Entry 8IBT (X-ray diffraction, 2.20 A resolution); this record covers chain A.

Chain A:
Molecule: Beta-galactosidase
From: Bifidobacterium longum subsp. infantis (strain ATCC 15697 / DSM 20088 / JCM 1222 / NCTC 11817 / S12)
Notes: EC 3.2.1.23
UniProtKB: B7GUD7 (B7GUD7_BIFLS); residues 1-691 here = UniProt positions 1-691
Amino-acid sequence (702 residues; numbered 1 to 702; the number before each row is that of its first residue):
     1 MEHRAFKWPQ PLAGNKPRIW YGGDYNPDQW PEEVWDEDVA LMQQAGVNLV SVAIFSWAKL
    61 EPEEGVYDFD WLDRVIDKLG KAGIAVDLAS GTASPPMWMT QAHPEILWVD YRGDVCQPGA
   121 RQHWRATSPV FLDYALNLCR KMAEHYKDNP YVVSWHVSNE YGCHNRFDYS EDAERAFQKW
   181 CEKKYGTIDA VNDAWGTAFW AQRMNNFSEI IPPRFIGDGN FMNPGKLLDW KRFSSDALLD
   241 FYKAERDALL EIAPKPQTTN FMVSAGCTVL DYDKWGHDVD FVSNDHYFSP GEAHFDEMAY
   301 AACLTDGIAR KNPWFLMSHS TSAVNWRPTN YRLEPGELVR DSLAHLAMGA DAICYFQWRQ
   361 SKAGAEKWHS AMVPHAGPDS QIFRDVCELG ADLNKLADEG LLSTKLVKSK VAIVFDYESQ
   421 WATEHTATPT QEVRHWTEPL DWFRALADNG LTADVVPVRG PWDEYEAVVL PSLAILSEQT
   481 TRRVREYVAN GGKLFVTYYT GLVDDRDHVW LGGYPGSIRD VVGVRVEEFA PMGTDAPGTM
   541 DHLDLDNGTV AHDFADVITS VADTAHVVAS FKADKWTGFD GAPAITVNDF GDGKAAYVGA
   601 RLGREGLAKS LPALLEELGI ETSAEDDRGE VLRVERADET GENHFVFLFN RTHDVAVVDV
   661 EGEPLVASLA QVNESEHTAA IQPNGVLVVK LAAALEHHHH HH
Disordered / not traced: 674-675, 697-702
Sequence notes: engineered mutation Ser318 (Glu in B7GUD7); expression tag (692-702)
From the paper describing this entry:
  - catalytic residues: Glu160
  - binding site for beta-D-galactopyranose: Asp24, Glu160, Tyr287, Phe356, Glu366
  - binding site for N-acetylglucosamine: Glu160, Phe221, Met262, Trp326
  - binding site for beta-D-glucopyranose: Gly266, Thr268, Arg327
  - specificity-determining residues: Gly219, Ala536 (proposed by the authors, not directly observed)
  - mutagenesis - E160A (170- and 2,900-fold), W326A (13-fold): decreased catalytic activity on pNP-Gal
  - mutagenesis - M262G (30- and 100-fold), Y287F (80- to 170-fold): decreased catalytic activity
  - mutagenesis - W326A (100- to 600-fold): decreased catalytic activity on natural substrates
  - mutagenesis - R121A (2- to 3-fold): decreased binding to the four substrates
  - mutagenesis - R121A (20- to 30-fold): decreased catalytic activity on the four substrates
  - mutagenesis - F221A (2- to 20-fold): decreased catalytic activity on all substrates
  - mutagenesis - W326A (20-fold): decreased binding to pNP-Gal
  - mutagenesis - W326A: decreased catalytic activity on LNT
  - mutagenesis - W326A: decreased catalytic activity on LNB
  - mutagenesis - R327A: decreased binding to LNT
  - mutagenesis - R327A: decreased binding to LNnT

Overview:
From the paper: the catalytic residue Glu160; E160A and W326A reduce catalytic activity on pNP-Gal; 7
substitutions were tested in all.
Chain A is Beta-galactosidase (Bifidobacterium longum subsp. infantis (strain ATCC 15697 / DSM 20088 / JCM
1222 / NCTC 11817 / S12)); the structure, Crystal structure of GH42 beta-galactosidase BiBga42A from
Bifidobacterium longum subspecies infantis E318S mutant in complex with ..., was determined by X-ray
diffraction, deposited together with 8IBR and 8IBS.
